PDB entry 6IRK | X-ray diffraction, 1.75 A resolution | chain A

Chain A:
Protein: Xylose isomerase
From: Streptomyces rubiginosus
Notes: EC 5.3.1.5
UniProtKB: P24300 (XYLA_STRRU); residue numbers follow UniProt; this construct covers 1-388
Sequence (388 residues; each row starts with the number of its first residue):
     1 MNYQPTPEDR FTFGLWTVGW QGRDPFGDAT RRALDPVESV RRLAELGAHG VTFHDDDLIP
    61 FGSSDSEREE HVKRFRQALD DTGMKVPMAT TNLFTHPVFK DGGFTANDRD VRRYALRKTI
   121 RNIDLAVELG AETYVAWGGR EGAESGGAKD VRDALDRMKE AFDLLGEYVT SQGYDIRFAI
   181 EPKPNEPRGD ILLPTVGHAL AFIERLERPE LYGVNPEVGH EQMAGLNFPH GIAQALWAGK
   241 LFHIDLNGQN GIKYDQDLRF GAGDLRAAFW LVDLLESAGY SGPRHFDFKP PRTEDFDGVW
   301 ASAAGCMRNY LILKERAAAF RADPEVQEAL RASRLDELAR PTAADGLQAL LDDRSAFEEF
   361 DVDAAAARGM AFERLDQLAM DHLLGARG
Not modelled in the structure: 1-2
Bound ions: Mg2+ site 1: Glu-181, Glu-217, Asp-245, Asp-287; Mg2+ site 2: Glu-217, Asp-255, Asp-257
Curated features (UniProtKB/Swiss-Prot):
  - active site: His-54, Asp-57
  - binding site (Mg(2+)): Glu-181, Glu-217, His-220, Asp-245, Asp-255, Asp-257, Asp-287

Overview:
The Mg2+ site 1 is built by Glu-181, Glu-217, Asp-245 and Asp-287. Glu-217, Asp-255 and Asp-257 coordinate
Mg2+ site 2. UniProt lists active-site residues His-54 and Asp-57 and 7 Mg2+-binding residues.
Chain A is Xylose isomerase (Streptomyces rubiginosus); the structure, Crystal structure of glucose isomerase
by fixed-target serial femtosecond crystallography, was determined by X-ray diffraction together with 6IRJ
from the same study.
